7U97 - chains t and v of the 60 polymer chains in the assembly; structure by electron microscopy, 2.66 A resolution.

# Chain t (and v)
Name: Capsid protein
Source organism: Snake adeno-associated virus
Notes: chain v of this document is another copy of the same molecule, construct and numbering; everything in this record applies to it too
UniProt: Q6V7U2 (Q6V7U2_9VIRU); numbering as in UniProt (aligned over 214-726)
Amino-acid sequence (513 residues; each row starts with the number of its first residue):
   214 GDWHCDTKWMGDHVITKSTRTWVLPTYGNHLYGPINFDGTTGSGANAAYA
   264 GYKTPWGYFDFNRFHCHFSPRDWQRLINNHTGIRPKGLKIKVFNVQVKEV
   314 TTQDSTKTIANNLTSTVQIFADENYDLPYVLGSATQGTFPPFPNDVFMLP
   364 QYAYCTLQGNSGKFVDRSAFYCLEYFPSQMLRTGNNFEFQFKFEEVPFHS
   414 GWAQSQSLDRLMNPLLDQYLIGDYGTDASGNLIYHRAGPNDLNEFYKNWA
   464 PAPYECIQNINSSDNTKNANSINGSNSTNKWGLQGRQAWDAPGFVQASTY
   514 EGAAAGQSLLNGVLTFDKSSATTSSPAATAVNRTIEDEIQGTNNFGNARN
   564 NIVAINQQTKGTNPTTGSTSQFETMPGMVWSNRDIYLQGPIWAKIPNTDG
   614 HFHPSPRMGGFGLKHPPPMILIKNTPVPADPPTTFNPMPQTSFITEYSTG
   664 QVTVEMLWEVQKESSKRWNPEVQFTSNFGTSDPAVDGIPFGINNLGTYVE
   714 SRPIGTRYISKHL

# Interface between chain t and chain v
Contacting residue pairs (252; chain t residue first):
  Ile248(t) - Pro427(v)  hydrophobic
  Ser256(t) - Asn456(v)
  Asn259(t) - Arg423(v)  hydrogen bond (backbone-side chain)
  Asn259(t) - Asn456(v)
  Ala260(t) - Arg423(v)
  Ala260(t) - Asn453(v)
  Ala260(t) - Asn456(v)
  Ala261(t) - Arg423(v)  hydrogen bond (backbone-side chain)
  Tyr262(t) - Arg423(v)
  Tyr262(t) - Pro427(v)  hydrophobic
  Tyr262(t) - Pro452(v)
  Tyr262(t) - Leu455(v)  hydrophobic
  Lys266(t) - Leu428(v)
  Tyr271(t) - Asn426(v)  hydrogen bond
  Tyr271(t) - Leu429(v)
  Arg276(t) - Tyr432(v)
  Tyr338(t) - His725(v)  hydrogen bond (backbone-side chain)
  Asp339(t) - Lys679(v)
  Asp339(t) - His725(v)
  Leu340(t) - His725(v)  hydrogen bond (backbone-side chain)
  Pro341(t) - Gln419(v)
  Pro341(t) - His725(v)
  Tyr342(t) - Leu424(v)
  Val343(t) - Leu424(v)
  Val343(t) - Met425(v)
  Val343(t) - Asn426(v)
  Gly345(t) - Asn461(v)  hydrogen bond (backbone-side chain)
  Ser346(t) - Leu424(v)
  Ser346(t) - Met425(v)
  Ser346(t) - Gln431(v)  hydrogen bond (backbone-side chain)
  Ala347(t) - Gln431(v)
  Ala347(t) - Tyr432(v)  hydrogen bond (backbone-backbone)
  Ala347(t) - Leu433(v)  hydrophobic
  Thr348(t) - Leu429(v)
  Thr348(t) - Asp430(v)
  Thr348(t) - Gln431(v)
  Thr348(t) - Tyr432(v)
  Thr348(t) - Phe458(v)
  Gln349(t) - Leu429(v)
  Gln349(t) - Asp430(v)  hydrogen bond (backbone-backbone)
  Gln349(t) - Gln431(v)
  Gln349(t) - Tyr432(v)
  Gln349(t) - Arg449(v)
  Gln364(t) - Asn426(v)  hydrogen bond (backbone-side chain)
  Gln364(t) - Leu428(v)
  Ala366(t) - Asn426(v)
  Ala366(t) - Pro427(v)
  Ala366(t) - Leu428(v)  hydrophobic
  Tyr367(t) - Pro427(v)
  Cys368(t) - Gln419(v)  hydrogen bond (backbone-side chain)
  Cys368(t) - Arg423(v)
  Cys368(t) - Pro427(v)  hydrophobic
  Thr369(t) - Ser418(v)
  Leu370(t) - Gln417(v)
  Leu370(t) - Ser418(v)  hydrogen bond (backbone-backbone)
  Leu370(t) - Gln419(v)
  Leu370(t) - Gln553(v)
  Gln371(t) - Glu514(v)
  Gly372(t) - Glu514(v)
  Val378(t) - Glu514(v)
  Asp379(t) - Arg680(v)
  Asp379(t) - Val685(v)
  Arg380(t) - Ala416(v)
  Arg380(t) - Ser418(v)
  Arg380(t) - Glu551(v)
  Arg380(t) - Arg680(v)
  Arg380(t) - Val685(v)
  Arg380(t) - Arg720(v)
  Arg380(t) - Tyr721(v)  hydrogen bond (side chain-backbone)
  Arg380(t) - Ile722(v)
  Arg380(t) - Ser723(v)
  Ser381(t) - Arg680(v)  hydrogen bond (backbone-side chain)
  Ser381(t) - Asn682(v)  hydrogen bond (backbone-side chain)
  Ala382(t) - Asn682(v)
  Phe383(t) - Arg680(v)
  Phe383(t) - Trp681(v)  hydrogen bond (backbone-backbone)
  Phe383(t) - Asn682(v)  hydrogen bond (backbone-side chain)
  Tyr384(t) - Lys679(v)
  Tyr384(t) - Arg680(v)
  Tyr384(t) - His725(v)
  Cys385(t) - Trp681(v)  hydrophobic
  Tyr388(t) - Lys679(v)  hydrogen bond (backbone-side chain)
  Tyr388(t) - Trp681(v)  hydrophobic
  Phe389(t) - Lys679(v)
  Pro466(t) - Met588(v)
  Tyr467(t) - Met588(v)  hydrophobic
  Glu468(t) - Val566(v)
  Glu468(t) - Phe585(v)
  Glu468(t) - Met588(v)
  Cys469(t) - Ala567(v)  hydrogen bond (side chain-backbone)
  Gln471(t) - Ala567(v)
  Gln471(t) - Asn569(v)
  Gln471(t) - Gln570(v)
  Gln471(t) - Gln571(v)
  Gln471(t) - Pro577(v)
  Asn472(t) - Gln571(v)  hydrogen bond (backbone-side chain)
  Ile473(t) - Thr439(v)
  Ile473(t) - Leu445(v)  hydrophobic
  Ile473(t) - Gln571(v)
  Asn478(t) - Ser442(v)
  Asn478(t) - Gly443(v)
  Asn478(t) - Asn444(v)  hydrogen bond
  Thr479(t) - Lys573(v)
  Lys480(t) - Thr572(v)
  Asn481(t) - Gly443(v)
  Asn481(t) - Gln571(v)
  Asn481(t) - Lys573(v)  hydrogen bond (backbone-side chain)
  Ala482(t) - Thr439(v)  hydrogen bond (backbone-side chain)
  Ala482(t) - Thr572(v)
  Ala482(t) - Thr575(v)
  Ala482(t) - Asn576(v)
  Asn483(t) - Thr439(v)
  Asn483(t) - Asp440(v)
  Asn483(t) - Ala441(v)
  Asn483(t) - Ser442(v)
  Asn483(t) - Gly443(v)
  Asn483(t) - Lys573(v)  hydrogen bond
  Ser484(t) - Thr439(v)  hydrogen bond (backbone-side chain)
  Ser484(t) - Asp440(v)  hydrogen bond (backbone-backbone)
  Ser484(t) - Ala441(v)
  Ile485(t) - Gly438(v)
  Ile485(t) - Thr439(v)  hydrogen bond (backbone-side chain)
  Ile485(t) - Gln571(v)
  Ile485(t) - Pro577(v)
  Gly487(t) - Asp436(v)
  Gly487(t) - Tyr437(v)  hydrogen bond (backbone-backbone)
  Gly487(t) - Gly438(v)
  Asn489(t) - Thr579(v)
  Ser490(t) - Thr579(v)
  Asn492(t) - Ile565(v)
  Asn492(t) - Val566(v)
  Asn492(t) - Ala567(v)  hydrogen bond (side chain-backbone)
  Lys493(t) - Asn564(v)
  Lys493(t) - Ile565(v)  hydrogen bond (backbone-backbone)
  Trp494(t) - Asp422(v)
  Trp494(t) - Lys460(v)
  Trp494(t) - Pro464(v)
  Trp494(t) - Asn564(v)
  Gly495(t) - Asn557(v)
  Gly495(t) - Asn563(v)
  Leu496(t) - Ser420(v)
  Leu496(t) - Pro464(v)  hydrophobic
  Leu496(t) - Gln553(v)
  Leu496(t) - Gly554(v)
  Leu496(t) - Thr555(v)
  Leu496(t) - Asn557(v)
  Gln497(t) - Ser420(v)
  Gln497(t) - Tyr513(v)
  Gln497(t) - Gln553(v)
  Gln497(t) - Asn557(v)  hydrogen bond (backbone-side chain)
  Gly498(t) - Tyr513(v)
  Arg499(t) - Ser420(v)
  Arg499(t) - Asp422(v)  salt bridge
  Arg499(t) - Arg423(v)
  Arg499(t) - Asn563(v)
  Gln500(t) - Asn563(v)
  Gln500(t) - Ile565(v)
  Ala501(t) - Asn456(v)
  Trp502(t) - Asp436(v)
  Trp502(t) - Asn456(v)  hydrogen bond (backbone-backbone)
  Trp502(t) - Glu457(v)
  Trp502(t) - Lys460(v)  hydrogen bond (backbone-side chain)
  Ala504(t) - Tyr459(v)  hydrophobic
  Ala504(t) - Lys460(v)  hydrogen bond (backbone-backbone)
  Phe507(t) - Met588(v)  hydrophobic
  Phe507(t) - Pro589(v)  hydrophobic
  Leu522(t) - Asp436(v)
  Leu523(t) - Asp436(v)
  Asn524(t) - Gly435(v)
  Asn524(t) - Asp436(v)  hydrogen bond (backbone-side chain)
  Asn524(t) - Tyr459(v)  hydrogen bond
  Val526(t) - Tyr459(v)
  Thr528(t) - Tyr432(v)
  Thr528(t) - Leu433(v)
  Thr528(t) - Ile434(v)  hydrogen bond (backbone-backbone)
  Phe529(t) - Leu433(v)  hydrophobic
  Asp530(t) - Ile434(v)
  Asp530(t) - Arg449(v)  salt bridge
  Ala534(t) - Arg449(v)  hydrogen bond (backbone-side chain)
  Ser537(t) - His448(v)
  Ser537(t) - Arg449(v)  hydrogen bond (backbone-backbone)
  Ser538(t) - Tyr447(v)  hydrogen bond (side chain-backbone)
  Pro539(t) - Tyr447(v)
  Ala541(t) - Tyr447(v)  hydrophobic
  Val544(t) - Tyr447(v)
  Arg546(t) - Asp436(v)  salt bridge
  Arg546(t) - Leu445(v)
  Arg546(t) - Tyr447(v)
  Asn560(t) - Asn569(v)
  Asn560(t) - Gln570(v)  hydrogen bond (backbone-side chain)
  Ala561(t) - Gln570(v)
  Arg562(t) - Ile568(v)  hydrogen bond (side chain-backbone)
  Arg562(t) - Gln570(v)
  Ser583(t) - Val566(v)
  Ser583(t) - Ala567(v)  hydrogen bond (side chain-backbone)
  Gln584(t) - Thr582(v)
  Gln584(t) - Gln584(v)  hydrogen bond (side chain-backbone)
  Gln584(t) - Phe585(v)
  Glu586(t) - Phe585(v)
  Glu586(t) - Glu586(v)
  Glu586(t) - Thr587(v)
  Glu586(t) - Met588(v)
  Thr587(t) - Thr587(v)  hydrogen bond (side chain-backbone)
  Thr587(t) - Met588(v)
  Thr587(t) - Pro589(v)
  Trp593(t) - Pro589(v)  hydrophobic
  Gln601(t) - Tyr432(v)
  Gly602(t) - Tyr432(v)
  Pro603(t) - Tyr432(v)
  Ala606(t) - Asn461(v)
  Lys607(t) - Trp462(v)  hydrogen bond (backbone-side chain)
  Ile608(t) - Trp462(v)  hydrophobic
  Pro609(t) - Trp462(v)
  Asn610(t) - Trp415(v)
  Asn610(t) - Leu726(v)
  Thr611(t) - Thr555(v)
  Thr611(t) - Val592(v)
  Thr611(t) - Trp593(v)
  Thr611(t) - Leu726(v)
  Asp612(t) - Ser413(v)  hydrogen bond
  Asp612(t) - Trp593(v)  hydrogen bond (backbone-backbone)
  Asp612(t) - Ser594(v)
  Asp612(t) - Asn595(v)  hydrogen bond (side chain-backbone)
  Asp612(t) - His616(v)
  Asp612(t) - Arg720(v)  salt bridge
  Gly613(t) - Val592(v)
  Gly613(t) - Trp593(v)  hydrogen bond (backbone-backbone)
  Gly613(t) - His616(v)
  His614(t) - Met591(v)
  His614(t) - Val592(v)
  His614(t) - Trp593(v)
  Phe615(t) - Thr587(v)
  Phe615(t) - Met588(v)
  Phe615(t) - Pro589(v)
  Phe615(t) - Gly590(v)  hydrogen bond (backbone-backbone)
  Phe615(t) - Met591(v)  hydrogen bond (backbone-backbone)
  Phe615(t) - Trp593(v)
  Phe615(t) - Phe615(v)  hydrophobic
  His616(t) - Pro589(v)
  His616(t) - Gly590(v)
  Pro617(t) - Trp462(v)
  Ser618(t) - Trp462(v)
  Pro619(t) - Asn461(v)
  Pro619(t) - Trp462(v)
  Arg620(t) - Lys460(v)
  Arg620(t) - Asn461(v)  hydrogen bond (backbone-backbone)
  Arg620(t) - Ala463(v)
  Arg620(t) - Pro589(v)  hydrogen bond (side chain-backbone)
  Arg620(t) - Gly590(v)
  Met621(t) - Tyr459(v)
  Met621(t) - Lys460(v)
  Met621(t) - Asn461(v)  hydrogen bond (backbone-side chain)
Interface residues without a listed pair, chain t (124 interface residues in all): Phe250, Pro363, Tyr365, Asn373, Ile470, Ser475, Asn486, Ser488, Thr491, Pro505, Leu527, Thr535, Thr536, Gly622
Interface residues without a listed pair, chain v (101 interface residues in all): Leu421, Asp454, Gly515, Asn556, Thr578, Ser677, Lys724

# In short
The interface between chain t and chain v involves 124 residues on one side and 101 on the other; the contacts
include 55 hydrogen bonds and 4 salt bridges. Among the polar pairs are Arg499(t)-Asp422(v),
Asp530(t)-Arg449(v) and Arg546(t)-Asp436(v).
Chain t and chain v are both Capsid protein (Snake adeno-associated virus); the structure, SAAV pH 4.0 capsid
structure, was determined by electron microscopy (same publication as 7U94, 7U95 and 7U96).
